Entry 2RNR (solution NMR); this record covers chains A and B.

[Chain A]
Name: Transcription initiation factor IIE subunit alpha
Organism: Homo sapiens
Notes: fragment: C-terminal acidic domain
Reference sequence: P29083 (T2EA_HUMAN); numbering as in UniProt (aligned over 378-439)
Chain sequence (64 residues; each row starts with the number of its first residue):
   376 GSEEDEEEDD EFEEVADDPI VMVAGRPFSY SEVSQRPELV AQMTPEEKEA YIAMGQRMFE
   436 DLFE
Disordered / not traced: 376-377
Differences from the reference sequence: expression tag (376-377)
From the paper describing this entry:
  - conformationally variable residues (order/disorder transition): Glu378 to Asp393

[Chain B]
Name: TFIIH basal transcription factor complex p62 subunit
Organism: Homo sapiens
Notes: fragment: PH domain
Reference sequence: P32780 (TF2H1_HUMAN); residue numbers follow UniProt; this construct covers 1-108
Chain sequence (110 residues; numbered -1 to 108; the number before each row is that of its first residue; numbers below 1 keep their minus sign (Gly-1 is residue -1)):
    -1 GSMATSSEEV LLIVKKVRQK KQDGALYLMA ERIAWAPEGK DRFTISHMYA DIKCQKISPE
    59 GKAKIQLQLV LHAGDTTNFH FSNESTAVKE RDAVKDLLQQ LLPKFKRKAN
Disordered / not traced: -1 to 0
Differences from the reference sequence: expression tag (-1 to 0)
From the paper describing this entry:
  - mutagenesis - Q66A: decreased binding to p531-73

[How chain A and chain B interact]
Contacting residue pairs (62):
  Glu378(A) - Lys18(B)
  Glu378(A) - Lys19(B)
  Glu379(A) - Lys18(B)
  Glu379(A) - Lys19(B)
  Asp380(A) - Lys18(B)
  Glu381(A) - Lys19(B)
  Glu381(A) - Lys62(B)
  Glu382(A) - Lys62(B)
  Glu382(A) - Gln64(B)
  Glu382(A) - His78(B)
  Glu383(A) - Lys62(B)
  Glu383(A) - Gln64(B)
  Asp384(A) - Gln66(B)
  Asp384(A) - Asn76(B)
  Asp385(A) - Lys60(B)
  Glu386(A) - Ile55(B)
  Glu386(A) - Ser56(B)
  Glu386(A) - Pro57(B)
  Glu386(A) - Gly59(B)
  Glu386(A) - Lys60(B)
  Phe387(A) - Lys54(B)
  Phe387(A) - Ile55(B)
  Phe387(A) - Ser56(B)
  Phe387(A) - Gln64(B)
  Phe387(A) - Gln66(B)
  Phe387(A) - Asn76(B)
  Glu388(A) - Gln53(B)
  Glu388(A) - Lys54(B)
  Glu388(A) - Ile55(B)
  Glu388(A) - Pro57(B)
  Glu388(A) - Lys93(B)
  Glu389(A) - Cys52(B)
  Glu389(A) - Gln53(B)
  Glu389(A) - Lys54(B)
  Glu389(A) - Val68(B)
  Val390(A) - Cys52(B)
  Val390(A) - Gln53(B)
  Val390(A) - Lys54(B)
  Val390(A) - Ile55(B)
  Val390(A) - Lys93(B)
  Val390(A) - Gln97(B)
  Ala391(A) - Gln53(B)
  Ala391(A) - Gln97(B)
  Asp392(A) - Lys51(B)
  Asp392(A) - Gln53(B)
  Asp392(A) - Gln97(B)
  Asp392(A) - Leu100(B)
  Asp392(A) - Pro101(B)
  Asp392(A) - Lys104(B)
  Asp393(A) - Gln97(B)
  Asp393(A) - Gln98(B)
  Pro394(A) - Gln98(B)
  Pro394(A) - Pro101(B)
  Ile395(A) - Gln98(B)
  Arg432(A) - Pro101(B)
  Arg432(A) - Lys104(B)
  Arg432(A) - Arg105(B)
  Glu435(A) - Arg105(B)
  Asp436(A) - Lys104(B)
  Asp436(A) - Arg105(B)
  Asp436(A) - Lys106(B)
  Glu439(A) - Lys106(B)
Interface residues without a listed pair, chain A (24 interface residues in all): Met433, Leu437
Interface residues without a listed pair, chain B (29 interface residues in all): Leu65, Lys102, Phe103, Asn108
From the paper, about this interface:
  - specific contacts: Phe387(A)-Lys54(B) (hydrophobic contact), Phe387(A)-Gln64(B), Phe387(A)-Gln66(B), Phe387(A)-Asn76(B), Phe387(A)-Ile55(B), Phe387(A)-Ser56(B), Phe387(A)-Leu65(B), Glu388(A)-Ile55(B), Glu388(A)-Pro57(B), Glu389(A)-Lys54(B) (salt bridge), Val390(A)-Ile55(B) (hydrophobic contact), Val390(A)-Gln53(B) (hydrophobic contact), Val390(A)-Lys93(B) (hydrophobic contact), Val390(A)-Gln97(B) (hydrophobic contact), Asp392(A)-Leu100(B), Asp392(A)-Pro101(B), Asp393(A)-Gln97(B), Pro394(A)-Pro101(B) (hydrophobic contact), Pro394(A)-Gln98(B) (hydrophobic contact), Ile395(A)-Gln98(B) (hydrophobic contact), Arg432(A)-Pro101(B) (hydrophobic contact), Arg432(A)-Lys102(B) (hydrophobic contact), Lys104(B)-Asp392(A) (salt bridge), Lys104(B)-Asp436(A)
  - interface residues, chain A: Phe387(A)
  - hot spots on chain A (mutagenesis) - F387A, F387E, V390A, V390K: decreased binding to TFIIH basal transcription factor complex p62 subunit (chain B)
  - interface residues, chain B: Lys18(B), Lys19(B), Lys54(B), Lys60(B), Lys62(B), Lys93(B)
  - hot spots on chain B (mutagenesis) - K18A, K19A, V68A: decreased binding to Transcription initiation factor IIE subunit alpha (chain A)

[Overview]
The interface between chain A and chain B involves 24 residues on one side and 29 on the other. The paper
describes hydrophobic contacts between Phe387(A) and Lys54(B), Val390(A) and Ile55(B) and Val390(A) and
Gln53(B) among others; contacts between Phe387(A) and Gln64(B), Phe387(A) and Gln66(B) and Phe387(A) and
Asn76(B) among others; salt bridges between Glu389(A) and Lys54(B) and Lys104(B) and Asp392(A). The paper
reports that F387A, F387E and V390A of chain A, among others, reduce binding to TFIIH basal transcription
factor complex p62 subunit (chain B); interface residues Phe387(A) and Lys18(B) among others; 8 substitutions
were tested in all.
Here chain A is Transcription initiation factor IIE subunit alpha and chain B is TFIIH basal transcription
factor complex p62 subunit, both from Homo sapiens. Entry 2RNR (Solution structure of the complex between
TFIIE alpha C-terminal acidic domain and TFIIH p62 PH domain) was determined by solution NMR.
